7K2X - chain A; structure by X-ray diffraction, 1.80 A resolution.

[Chain A]
Protein: Beta-lactamase
Organism: Escherichia coli
Notes: EC 3.5.2.6
UniProtKB: A0A2H4FY00 (A0A2H4FY00_ECOLX); the author numbering skips numbers that UniProt does not, so the offset changes along the chain: 27-57 = UniProt 31-61; 59-238 = UniProt 62-241; 240-252 = UniProt 242-254; 254-289 = UniProt 255-290
Amino-acid sequence (260 residues; numbered 27 to 289; 3 numbers in that range are skipped by the numbering (no residue carries them; nothing is unmodelled there); the number before each row is that of its first residue):
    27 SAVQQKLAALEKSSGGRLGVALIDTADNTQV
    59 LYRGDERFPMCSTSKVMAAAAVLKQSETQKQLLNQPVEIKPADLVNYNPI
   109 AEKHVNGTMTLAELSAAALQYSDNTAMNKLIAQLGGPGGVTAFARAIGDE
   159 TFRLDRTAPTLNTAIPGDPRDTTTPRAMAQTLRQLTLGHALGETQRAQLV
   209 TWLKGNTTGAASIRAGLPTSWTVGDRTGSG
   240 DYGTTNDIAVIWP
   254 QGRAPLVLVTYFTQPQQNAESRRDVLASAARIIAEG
Differences from the reference sequence: engineered mutation Ala166 (Glu169 in A0A2H4FY00); conflict Asp240 (Gly242 in A0A2H4FY00)
What the authors report for this chain:
  - conformationally variable residues (side-chain flip): Ser130
  - contacts within the chain: Ser130-Arg234 (hydrogen bond)
  - mutagenesis - S130A (1,000-fold): decreased catalytic activity on cefotaxime
  - mutagenesis - S130A (2-fold): decreased catalytic activity on ampicillin
  - mutagenesis - S130A (260-fold): increased binding to ampicillin
  - mutagenesis - E166A: abolished catalytic activity (citing earlier work)
  - catalytic residues: Ser130

[Overview]
From the paper: the catalytic residue Ser130; S130A reduces catalytic activity on cefotaxime.
Chain A is Beta-lactamase (Escherichia coli); the structure, Crystal structure of CTX-M-14 E166A/K234R
Beta-lactamase, was determined by X-ray diffraction (same publication as 7K2W and 7K2Y).
